Entry 8UL8 (X-ray diffraction, 2.82 A resolution); this record covers chains A and B.

[Chain A]
Molecule: Lysine-specific histone demethylase 1A
Source organism: Homo sapiens
Notes: EC 1.14.99.66
Reference sequence: O60341 (KDM1A_HUMAN); residue numbers follow UniProt; this construct covers 1-852
Chain sequence (871 residues; row label = number of the first residue in the row; numbers below 1 keep their minus sign (Gly-18 is residue -18)):
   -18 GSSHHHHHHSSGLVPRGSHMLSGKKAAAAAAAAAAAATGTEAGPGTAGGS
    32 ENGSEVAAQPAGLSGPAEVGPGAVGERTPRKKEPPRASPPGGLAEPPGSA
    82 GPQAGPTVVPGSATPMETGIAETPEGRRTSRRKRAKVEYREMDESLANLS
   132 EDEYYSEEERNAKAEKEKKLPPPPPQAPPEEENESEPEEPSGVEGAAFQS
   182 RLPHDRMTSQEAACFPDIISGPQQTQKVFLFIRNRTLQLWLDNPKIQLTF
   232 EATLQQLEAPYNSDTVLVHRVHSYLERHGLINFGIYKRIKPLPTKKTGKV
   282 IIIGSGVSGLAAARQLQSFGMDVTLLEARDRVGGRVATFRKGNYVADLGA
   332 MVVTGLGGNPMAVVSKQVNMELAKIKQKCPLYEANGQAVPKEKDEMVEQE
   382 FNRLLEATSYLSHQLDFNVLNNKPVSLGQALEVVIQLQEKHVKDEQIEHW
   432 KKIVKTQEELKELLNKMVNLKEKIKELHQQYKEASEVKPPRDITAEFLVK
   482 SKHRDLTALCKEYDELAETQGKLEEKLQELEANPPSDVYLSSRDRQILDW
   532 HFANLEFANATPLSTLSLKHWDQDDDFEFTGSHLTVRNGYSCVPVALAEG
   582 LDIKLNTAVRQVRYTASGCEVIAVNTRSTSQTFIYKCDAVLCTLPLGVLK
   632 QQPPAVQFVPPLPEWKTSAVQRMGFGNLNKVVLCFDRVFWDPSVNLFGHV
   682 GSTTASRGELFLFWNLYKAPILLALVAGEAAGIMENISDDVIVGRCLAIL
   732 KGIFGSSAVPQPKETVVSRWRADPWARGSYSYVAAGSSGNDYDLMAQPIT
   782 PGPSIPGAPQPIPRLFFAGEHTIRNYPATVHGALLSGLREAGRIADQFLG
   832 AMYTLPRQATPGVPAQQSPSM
Disordered / not traced: -18 to 170, 837-852
Differences from the reference sequence: expression tag (-18 to 0)
Ligand contacts: XRK (methyl 3-{(1R,3S,3aS,13R)-8-[(2S,3S,4R)-5-{[(S)-{[(S)-{[(2R,3S,4R,5R)-5-(6-amino-9H-purin-9-yl)-3,4-dihydroxyoxolan-2-yl]methoxy}(hydroxy)phosphoryl]oxy}(hydroxy)phosphoryl]oxy}-2,3,4-trihydroxypentyl]-1-hydroxy-10,11-dimethyl-4,6-dioxo-2,3,4,5,6,8-hexahydro-1H-benzo[g]pyrrolo[2,1-e]pteridin-3-yl}benzoate (non-preferred name)): Ile284, Gly285, Ser286, Gly287, Val288, Ser289, Gly290, Leu307, Glu308, Ala309, Arg310, Gly314, Gly315, Arg316, Val317, Leu329, Gly330, Ala331, Met332, Val333, Thr335, Phe538, Ala539, Asp555, Thr588, Ala589, Val590, Thr624, Leu625, Pro626, Val629, Val637, Leu659, Lys661, Trp751, Trp756, Ser760, Tyr761, Gly800, Glu801, Pro808, Ala809, Thr810, Val811, Ala814
Reported in the primary citation:
  - mutagenesis - T684DEL/T685DEL/A686DEL/S687DEL: increased growth in response to AW4

[Chain B]
Molecule: REST corepressor 1
Source organism: Homo sapiens
Reference sequence: Q9UKL0 (RCOR1_HUMAN); residues 305-440 here correspond to UniProt positions 308-443 (UniProt number = residue number + 3)
Chain sequence (144 residues; numbered 297 to 440; the number before each row is that of its first residue):
   297 GPLGSPEFRAKRKPPKGMFLSQEDVEAVSANATAATTVLRQLDMELVSVK
   347 RQIQNIKQTNSALKEKLDGGIEPYRLPEVIQKCNARWTTEEQLLAVQAIR
   397 KYGRDFQAISDVIGNKSVVQVKNFFVNYRRRFNIDEVLQEWEAE
Disordered / not traced: 297-307
Differences from the reference sequence: expression tag (297-304)

[Interface between chain A and chain B]
Pairs across the interface - 82 pairs, chain A then chain B:
  Glu381(A) with Met314(B)
  Arg384(A) with Pro311(B); Lys312(B), hydrogen bond (side chain-backbone); Gly313(B); Met314(B)
  Leu385(A) with Met314(B)
  Glu387(A) with Pro311(B)
  Tyr391(A) with Arg308(B); Lys309(B); Pro310(B); Leu316(B), hydrophobic
  Gln395(A) with Arg308(B)
  Leu396(A) with Gln318(B)
  Leu401(A) with Ser325(B)
  Gln417(A) with Val324(B); Ala331(B)
  Leu418(A) with Phe315(B); Asp320(B); Val321(B), hydrophobic; Val324(B), hydrophobic
  Gln419(A) with Gly313(B), hydrogen bond (side chain-backbone); Met314(B); Phe315(B), hydrogen bond (side chain-backbone)
  His422(A) with Phe315(B)
  Lys424(A) with Asp339(B), salt bridge
  Asp425(A) with Leu338(B)
  Gln427(A) with Leu342(B)
  Ile428(A) with Leu338(B), hydrophobic; Leu342(B), hydrophobic
  Trp431(A) with Leu342(B); Val345(B), hydrophobic; Ile349(B)
  Ile434(A) with Ile349(B), hydrophobic
  Val435(A) with Gln348(B); Ile349(B), hydrophobic
  Gln438(A) with Ile352(B); Lys353(B); Asn356(B), hydrogen bond (backbone-side chain)
  Glu439(A) with Ile352(B)
  Leu441(A) with Asn356(B)
  Lys442(A) with Thr355(B); Asn356(B); Leu359(B)
  Leu445(A) with Asn356(B); Leu359(B), hydrophobic
  Asn446(A) with Leu359(B)
  Met448(A) with Leu363(B), hydrophobic
  Val449(A) with Lys362(B); Leu363(B), hydrophobic
  Lys452(A) with Lys362(B), hydrogen bond (side chain-backbone); Asp364(B); Gly366(B); Ile367(B)
  Ile455(A) with Tyr370(B), hydrophobic
  Lys456(A) with Tyr370(B), hydrogen bond
  His459(A) with Pro369(B); Tyr370(B)
  Tyr462(A) with Leu372(B), hydrophobic
  Ile474(A) with Glu386(B); Leu389(B), hydrophobic; Gln393(B)
  Thr475(A) with Gln393(B)
  Phe478(A) with Leu390(B), hydrophobic; Gln393(B); Ala394(B); Lys397(B)
  Lys481(A) with Leu390(B); Val408(B)
  Ser482(A) with Lys397(B)
  His484(A) with Leu372(B)
  Arg485(A) with Tyr398(B), hydrogen bond; Ala404(B); Asp407(B)
  Asp486(A) with Lys397(B), salt bridge; Tyr398(B), hydrogen bond
  Leu487(A) with Tyr370(B)
  Cys491(A) with Ile367(B), hydrophobic
  Tyr494(A) with Leu363(B); Gly366(B); Ile367(B), hydrophobic
  Asp495(A) with Arg371(B), salt bridge
  Glu505(A) with Lys360(B)
Also at the interface, not in a pair above, chain A (52 interface residues in all): Ala388, Leu392, Val415, Glu420, Lys421, Lys432, Glu477
Also at the interface, not in a pair above, chain B (51 interface residues in all): Leu335, Glu341, Lys346, Pro373, Asp401

[Overview]
The interface between chain A and chain B involves 52 residues on one side and 51 on the other; the contacts
include 8 hydrogen bonds and 3 salt bridges. Polar pairs include Lys424(A)-Asp339(B), Asp486(A)-Lys397(B) and
Asp495(A)-Arg371(B). Chain A binds compound XRK. The paper reports that T684DEL/T685DEL/A686DEL/S687DEL of
chain A increase growth in response to AW4.
Chain A is Lysine-specific histone demethylase 1A and chain B is REST corepressor 1, both from Homo sapiens;
the structure, LSD1-CoREST in complex with T15, short soaking, was determined by X-ray diffraction together
with 8BOP, 8BOX, 8F2Z, 8F30, 8F59, 8F6S and 18 further entries from the same study.
